3TPT - chain A; structure by X-ray diffraction, 2.25 A resolution.

[Chain A]
Name: Serine/threonine-protein kinase HipA
Organism: Escherichia coli
Notes: EC 2.7.11.1
UniProtKB: P23874 (HIPA_ECOLI); residue numbers follow UniProt; this construct covers 1-440
Amino-acid sequence (440 residues; numbered 1 to 440; the number before each row is that of its first residue):
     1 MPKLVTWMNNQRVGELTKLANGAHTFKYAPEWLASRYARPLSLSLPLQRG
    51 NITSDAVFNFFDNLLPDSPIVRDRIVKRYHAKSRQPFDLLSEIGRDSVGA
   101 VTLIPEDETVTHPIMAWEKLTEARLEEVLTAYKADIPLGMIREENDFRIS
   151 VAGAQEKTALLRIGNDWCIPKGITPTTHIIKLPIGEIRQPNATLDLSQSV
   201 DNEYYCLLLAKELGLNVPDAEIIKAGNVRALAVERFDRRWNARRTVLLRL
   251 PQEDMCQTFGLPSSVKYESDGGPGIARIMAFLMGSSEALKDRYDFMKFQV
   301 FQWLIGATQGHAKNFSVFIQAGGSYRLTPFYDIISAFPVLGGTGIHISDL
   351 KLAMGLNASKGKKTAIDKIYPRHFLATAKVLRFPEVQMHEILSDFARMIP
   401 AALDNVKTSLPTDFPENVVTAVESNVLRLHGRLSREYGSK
Unresolved in the structure: 1, 106-113, 185-197, 438-440
Construct notes: conflict Arg-243 (Glu in P23874); engineered mutation Gln-309 (Asp in P23874)
Curated features (UniProtKB/Swiss-Prot):
  - DNA-binding region: Lys-379 to Arg-382
  - binding site (ATP): Ala-152 to Lys-157, Lys-181, Glu-234 to Phe-236, His-311 to Asn-314, Tyr-331, Asp-332
  - modified residue: Ser-150 (Phosphoserine)
  - mutagenesis: Gly-22 (G22S: Loss of toxicity, does not confer high persistence. Single mutation has decreased affinity for HipB-operator ...), Pro-86 (P86L: High levels of persister cells formed which survive better than wild-type in ampicillin or ciprofloxacin, decreased affinity for HipB-operator), Asp-88 (D88N: Loss of toxicity, still confers high levels of persister cells. Decreased affinity for HipB-operator), Ser-150 (S150A: No phosphorylation; cells grow normally), Asp-291 (D291A: Retains toxicity and high persistence but not cold-sensitive. Loss of toxicity, high levels of persister cells and cold sensitivity, decreased affinity for HipB; in hipA7 ...), Asp-332 (D332Q: Loss of autophosphorylation; cells grow normally)
Bound ions: Mg2+: Asn-314 (together with ADP)
Ligand contacts: ADP (adenosine-5'-diphosphate): Val-98, Val-151, Ala-152, Gly-153, Ala-154, Gln-155, Lys-157, Ile-179, Lys-181, Glu-203, Pro-218, Val-233, Glu-234, Arg-235, Phe-236, Asp-237, Gln-252, Lys-313, Asn-314, Tyr-331, Asp-332
Reported in the primary citation:
  - contacts within the chain: Arg-78/Met-140 (hydrogen bond), Arg-78/Ile-141 (hydrogen bond), Arg-78/Glu-144 (hydrogen bond), Leu-64/Ser-150 (hydrogen bond), Arg-74/Glu-156
  - mutagenesis - D309Q: abolished catalytic activity (citing earlier work)
  - binding site for ADP: Val-151 to Thr-158

[Overview]
Chain A binds ADP. From UniProt: a DNA-binding region, 16 ATP-binding residues and 6 mutagenesis sites. The
paper reports a binding site for ADP at Val-151; D309Q abolishes catalytic activity.
Chain A is Serine/threonine-protein kinase HipA (Escherichia coli); the structure, Structure of HipA(D309Q)
bound to ADP, was determined by X-ray diffraction, deposited together with 3TPB, 3TPD, 3TPE and 3TPV.
